4J5M - chain A; structure by X-ray diffraction, 2.07 A resolution.

== Chain A ==
Protein: Unconventional myosin-Vb
Source organism: Homo sapiens
Notes: fragment: C-terminal Globular Tail
UniProt: Q9ULV0 (MYO5B_HUMAN); residues 1453-1848 here = UniProt positions 1453-1848
Chain sequence (396 residues; row label = number of the first residue in the row):
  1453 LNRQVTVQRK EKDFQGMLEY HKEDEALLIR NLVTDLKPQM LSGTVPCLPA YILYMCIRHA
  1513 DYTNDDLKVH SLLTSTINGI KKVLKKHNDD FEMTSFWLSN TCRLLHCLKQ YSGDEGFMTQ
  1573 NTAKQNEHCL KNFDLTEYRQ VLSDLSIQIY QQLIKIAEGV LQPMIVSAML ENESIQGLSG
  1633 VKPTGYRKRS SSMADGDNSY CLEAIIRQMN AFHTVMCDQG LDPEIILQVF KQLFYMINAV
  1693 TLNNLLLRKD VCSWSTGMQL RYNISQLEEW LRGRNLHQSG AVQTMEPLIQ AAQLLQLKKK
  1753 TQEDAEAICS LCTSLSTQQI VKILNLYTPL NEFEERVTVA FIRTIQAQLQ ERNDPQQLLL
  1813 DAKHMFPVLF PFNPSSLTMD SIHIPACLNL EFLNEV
Unresolved in the structure: 1453-1458, 1624-1650
UniProt features mapped onto this chain:
  - natural variant: Q1467 to V1848 (deletion: In DIAR2), L1556 (L1556R: In DIAR2), Q1600 to V1848 (deletion: In DIAR2), R1795 to V1848 (deletion: In DIAR2)
  - mutagenesis: Y1714 (Y1714E: Abolishes interaction with RAB11A; has no effect on RAB8A interaction), Q1748 (Q1748R: Abolishes interaction with RAB11A; has no effect on RAB8A interaction)

== Overview ==
Curated annotation (UniProt) lists 2 mutagenesis sites.
Chain A is Unconventional myosin-Vb (Homo sapiens); the structure, Structure of the Cargo Binding Domain from
Human Myosin Vb, was determined by X-ray diffraction (same publication as 4J5L and 4L8T).
